Entry 7KAJ (electron microscopy, 3.10 A resolution); this record covers chains A and C of the 7 polymer chains in the assembly.

[Chain A]
Molecule: Protein transport protein SEC61
Organism: Saccharomyces cerevisiae BY4741
UniProtKB: P32915 (SC61A_YEAST); numbering as in UniProt (aligned over 1-480)
Sequence (480 residues; numbered 1 to 480; the number before each row is that of its first residue):
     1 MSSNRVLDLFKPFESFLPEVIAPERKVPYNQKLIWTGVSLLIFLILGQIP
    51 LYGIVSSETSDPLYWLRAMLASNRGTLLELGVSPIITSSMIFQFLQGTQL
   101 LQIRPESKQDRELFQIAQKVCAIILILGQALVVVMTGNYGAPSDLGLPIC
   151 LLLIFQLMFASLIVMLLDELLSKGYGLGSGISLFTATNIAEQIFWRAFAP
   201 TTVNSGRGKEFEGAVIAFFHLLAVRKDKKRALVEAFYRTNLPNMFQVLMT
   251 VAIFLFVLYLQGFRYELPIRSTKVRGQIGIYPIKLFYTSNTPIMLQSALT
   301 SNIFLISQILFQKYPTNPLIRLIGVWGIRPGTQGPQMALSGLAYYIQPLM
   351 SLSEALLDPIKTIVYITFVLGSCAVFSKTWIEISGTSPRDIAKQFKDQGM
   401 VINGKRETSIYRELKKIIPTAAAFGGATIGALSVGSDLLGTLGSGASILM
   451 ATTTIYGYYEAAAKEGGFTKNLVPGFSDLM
Unresolved in the structure: 1-11, 56-65, 143-146, 329-335, 469-480
Swiss-Prot annotation at these positions:
  - mutagenesis: Lys273 (K273P/G: Severe growth defect), Arg275 (R275D/G/P/Q/Y: Severe growth defect; R275E/F/V: Severe growth defect; lowers SRP-dependent and SRP-independent translocation), Gly276 (G276P: Severe growth defect), Lys405 (K405D/E/P: Severe growth defect), Arg406 (R406D: Severe growth defect; lowers SRP-dependent translocation; R406E: Severe growth defect; lowers SRP-dependent and SRP-independent translocation; R406H/W: Severe growth defect)
Reported in the primary citation:
  - mutagenesis - M90L/T185I/M294I/M450L: unchanged growth
  - mutagenesis - M90L/T185I/M294I/M450L: decreased growth in response to FN3mut

[Chain C]
Molecule: Protein transport protein SSS1
Organism: Saccharomyces cerevisiae BY4741
UniProtKB: P35179 (SC61G_YEAST); numbering as in UniProt (aligned over 1-80)
Sequence (80 residues; each row starts with the number of its first residue):
     1 MARASEKGEEKKQSNNQVEKLVEAPVEFVREGTQFLAKCKKPDLKEYTKI
    51 VKAVGIGFIAVGIIGYAIKLIHIPIRYVIV
Unresolved in the structure: 1-25

[Interface between chain A and chain C]
Residue-residue contacts (44; chain A residue first):
  Leu41(A) with Ile68(C), hydrophobic
  Leu44(A) with Ile64(C), hydrophobic; Gly65(C); Ile68(C)
  Gln48(A) with Arg76(C), hydrogen bond
  Pro50(A) with Val80(C), hydrophobic
  Met69(A) with Arg76(C)
  Leu70(A) with Lys69(C)
  Ala190(A) with Val61(C), hydrophobic; Gly62(C)
  Glu191(A) with Gly65(C); Lys69(C)
  Phe194(A) with Ile63(C), hydrophobic
  Trp195(A) with Tyr66(C), hydrophobic
  Phe198(A) with Tyr66(C), hydrogen bond (backbone-side chain)
  Pro200(A) with Tyr66(C); Leu70(C), hydrophobic
  Phe254(A) with Val54(C), hydrophobic
  Leu255(A) with Tyr47(C), hydrogen bond (backbone-side chain); Val51(C), hydrophobic
  Leu258(A) with Val51(C), hydrophobic; Val54(C), hydrophobic
  Tyr259(A) with Lys41(C); Tyr47(C), hydrophobic
  Gly262(A) with Lys40(C)
  Phe263(A) with Leu36(C), hydrophobic; Lys40(C); Lys41(C)
  Arg264(A) with Cys39(C); Lys40(C), hydrogen bond (backbone-backbone); Glu46(C), salt bridge
  Tyr265(A) with Phe35(C), hydrophobic; Lys38(C)
  Glu266(A) with Lys40(C), salt bridge
  Leu285(A) with Phe35(C), hydrophobic
  Thr420(A) with Glu31(C)
  Ala421(A) with Phe35(C), hydrophobic
  Phe424(A) with Gly32(C); Leu36(C), hydrophobic
  Ala451(A) with Phe58(C), hydrophobic
  Ile455(A) with Phe58(C), hydrophobic
  Tyr456(A) with Ile50(C), hydrophobic
  Tyr459(A) with Ile50(C); Ala53(C), hydrophobic
Other interface residues (no listed pair), chain A (35 interface residues in all): Leu40, Ile45, Ile49, Thr187, Ile417, Ala423
Other interface residues (no listed pair), chain C (33 interface residues in all): Phe28, Pro42, Lys49, Gly57, Ile59, His72, Ile73

[In short]
35 residues of chain A and 33 residues of chain C are in contact, with 4 hydrogen bonds and 2 salt bridges.
Among the polar pairs are Arg264(A)-Glu46(C), Glu266(A)-Lys40(C) and Gln48(A)-Arg76(C). The paper reports that
M90L/T185I/M294I/M450L of chain A reduce growth in response to FN3mut; M90L/T185I/M294I/M450L of chain A leave
growth unchanged.
Chain A is Protein transport protein SEC61 and chain C is Protein transport protein SSS1, both from
Saccharomyces cerevisiae BY4741; the structure, Cryo-EM structure of the Sec complex from S. cerevisiae,
wild-type, class with Sec62, conformation 2 (C2), was determined by electron microscopy, deposited together
with 7KAH, 7KAI, 7KAK, 7KAL, 7KAM, 7KAN and 8 further entries.
